6CIT - chains C and D of the 4 polymer chains in the assembly; structure by X-ray diffraction, 2.03 A resolution.

[Chain C]
Protein: Exportin-1
Organism: Saccharomyces cerevisiae
Reference sequence: P30822 (XPO1_YEAST); residue numbers follow UniProt; this construct covers 1-376, 414-1058
Sequence (1024 residues; row label = number of the first residue in the row; note: 37 numbers in that range are skipped by the numbering (no residue carries them; nothing is unmodelled there); numbers below 1 keep their minus sign (Gly-2 is residue -2)):
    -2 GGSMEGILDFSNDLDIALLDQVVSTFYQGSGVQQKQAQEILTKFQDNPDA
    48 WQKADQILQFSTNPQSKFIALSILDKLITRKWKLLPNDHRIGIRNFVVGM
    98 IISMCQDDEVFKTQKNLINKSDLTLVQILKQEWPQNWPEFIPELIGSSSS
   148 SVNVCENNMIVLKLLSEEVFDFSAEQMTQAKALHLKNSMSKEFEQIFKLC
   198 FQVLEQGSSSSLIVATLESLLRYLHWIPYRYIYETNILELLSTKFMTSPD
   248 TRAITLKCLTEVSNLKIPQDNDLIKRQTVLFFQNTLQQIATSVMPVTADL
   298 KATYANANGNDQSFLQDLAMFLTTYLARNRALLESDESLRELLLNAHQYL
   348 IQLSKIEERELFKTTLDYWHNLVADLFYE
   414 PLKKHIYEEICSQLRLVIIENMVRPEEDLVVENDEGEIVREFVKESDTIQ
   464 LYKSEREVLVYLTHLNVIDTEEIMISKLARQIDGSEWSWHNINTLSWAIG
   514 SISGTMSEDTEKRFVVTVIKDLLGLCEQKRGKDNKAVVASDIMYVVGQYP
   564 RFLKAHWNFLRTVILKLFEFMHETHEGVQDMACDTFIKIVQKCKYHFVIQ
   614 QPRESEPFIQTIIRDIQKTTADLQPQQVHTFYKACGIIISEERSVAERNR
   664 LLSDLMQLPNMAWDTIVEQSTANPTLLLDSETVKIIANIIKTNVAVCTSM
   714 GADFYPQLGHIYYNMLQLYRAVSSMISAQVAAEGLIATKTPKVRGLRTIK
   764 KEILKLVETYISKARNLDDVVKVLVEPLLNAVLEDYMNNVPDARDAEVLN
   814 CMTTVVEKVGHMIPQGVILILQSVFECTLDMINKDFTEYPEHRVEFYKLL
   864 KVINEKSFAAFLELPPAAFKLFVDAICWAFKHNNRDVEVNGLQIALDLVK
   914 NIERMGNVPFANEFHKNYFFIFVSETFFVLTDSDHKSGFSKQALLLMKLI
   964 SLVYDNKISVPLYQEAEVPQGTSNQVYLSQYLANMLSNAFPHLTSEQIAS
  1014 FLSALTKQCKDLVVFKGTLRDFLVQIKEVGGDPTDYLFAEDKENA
Not modelled in the structure: -2, 439-460, 1054-1058
Construct notes: expression tag (-2 to 0); conflict Asp441 (Val in P30822), Gly537 (Asp in P30822), Cys539 (Thr in P30822), Glu540 (Val in P30822), Gln541 (Lys in P30822), Cys1022 (Tyr in P30822)

[Chain D]
Protein: NS2
Organism: Minute virus of mice
Sequence (21 residues; each row starts with the number of its first residue):
    73 GGSYSTVDEMTKKFGTLTIHD
Not modelled in the structure: 73-76
From the paper describing this entry:
  - contacts within the chain: Thr90-His92 (hydrogen bond)

[Chain C / chain D interface]
Residue-residue contacts (41; chain C residue first):
  Val529(C) with Thr78(D)
  Ile532(C) with Met82(D), hydrophobic; Phe86(D), hydrophobic
  Lys533(C) with Thr78(D); Glu81(D), salt bridge; Met82(D); Lys85(D)
  Leu536(C) with Met82(D); Lys85(D); Phe86(D); Leu89(D), hydrophobic
  Gly537(C) with Lys85(D)
  Cys539(C) with Leu89(D), hydrophobic; Thr90(D)
  Glu540(C) with Lys85(D), salt bridge; Thr88(D)
  Lys542(C) with Asp93(D)
  Arg543(C) with Asp93(D)
  Gly544(C) with Asp93(D), hydrogen bond (backbone-side chain)
  Lys545(C) with Ile91(D); His92(D)
  Lys548(C) with Thr90(D); Ile91(D); His92(D); Asp93(D)
  Ala552(C) with Ile91(D), hydrophobic
  Ile555(C) with Phe86(D), hydrophobic
  Met556(C) with Phe86(D), hydrophobic
  His569(C) with Val79(D)
  Asn571(C) with Thr83(D)
  Phe572(C) with Met82(D), hydrophobic; Thr83(D); Phe86(D), hydrophobic
  Thr575(C) with Thr83(D); Gly87(D)
  Lys579(C) with Phe86(D); Gly87(D), hydrogen bond (side chain-backbone); Thr88(D); Leu89(D), hydrogen bond (side chain-backbone)
  Phe583(C) with Leu89(D), hydrophobic
  Glu586(C) with Ile91(D)
Interface residues without a listed pair, chain C (29 interface residues in all): Lys525, Ala549, Val559, Phe565, Val576, His588, Val591
From the paper, about this interface:
  - interface residues, chain D: Val79(D), Met82(D), Phe86(D), Leu89(D)

[Summary]
The interface between chain C and chain D involves 29 residues on one side and 14 on the other, with 3
hydrogen bonds and 2 salt bridges. Polar pairs include Lys533(C)-Glu81(D), Glu540(C)-Lys85(D) and
Gly544(C)-Asp93(D). From the paper: interface residues Val79(D), Met82(D) and Phe86(D) among others; contacts
within the chain involving Thr90(D) and His92(D).
Here chain C is Exportin-1 (Saccharomyces cerevisiae) and chain D is NS2 (Minute virus of mice). Entry 6CIT
(Crystal Structure of MVM NS2 NES Peptide in complex with CRM1-Ran-RanBP1) was determined by X-ray
diffraction.
